PDB entry 7ABP | X-ray diffraction, 1.67 A resolution | chain A

== Chain A ==
Protein: L-arabinose-binding protein
From: Escherichia coli
Reference sequence: P02924 (ARAF_ECOLI); residues 1-306 here correspond to UniProt positions 24-329 (UniProt number = residue number + 23)
Amino-acid sequence (306 residues; row label = number of the first residue in the row):
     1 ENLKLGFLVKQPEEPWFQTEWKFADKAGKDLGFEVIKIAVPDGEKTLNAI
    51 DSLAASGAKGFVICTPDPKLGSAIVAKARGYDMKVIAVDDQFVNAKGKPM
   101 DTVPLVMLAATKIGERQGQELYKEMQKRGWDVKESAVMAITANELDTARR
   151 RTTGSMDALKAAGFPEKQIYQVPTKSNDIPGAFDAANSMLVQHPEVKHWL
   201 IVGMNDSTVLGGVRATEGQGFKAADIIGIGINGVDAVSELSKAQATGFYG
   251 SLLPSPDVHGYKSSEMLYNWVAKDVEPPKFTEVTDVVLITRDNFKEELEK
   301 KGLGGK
Disordered / not traced: 1
Construct notes: conflict Leu108 (Met131 in P02924)
Ligand contacts: alpha-D-fucopyranose / beta-D-fucopyranose: Lys10, Gln11, Glu14, Trp16, Phe17, Cys64, Asp89, Asp90, Leu108, Leu145, Thr147, Arg151, Met204, Asn205, Asn232

== Overview ==
Chain A binds alpha-D-fucopyranose / beta-D-fucopyranose.
Chain A is L-arabinose-binding protein (Escherichia coli); the structure, Sugar-binding and crystallographic
studies of an arabinose-binding protein mutant (met108leu) which exhibits enhanced affinity and altered ...,
was determined by X-ray diffraction (same publication as 6ABP and 8ABP).
